8APA - chains M and m of the 42 polymer chains in the assembly; structure by electron microscopy, 3.70 A resolution.

# Chain M (and m)
Molecule: subunit-g
From: Trypanosoma brucei brucei
Notes: chain m of this document is another copy of the same molecule, construct and numbering; everything in this record applies to it too
UniProtKB: C9ZJA0 (C9ZJA0_TRYB9); residue numbers follow UniProt; this construct covers 1-144
Amino-acid sequence (144 residues; numbered 1 to 144; the number before each row is that of its first residue):
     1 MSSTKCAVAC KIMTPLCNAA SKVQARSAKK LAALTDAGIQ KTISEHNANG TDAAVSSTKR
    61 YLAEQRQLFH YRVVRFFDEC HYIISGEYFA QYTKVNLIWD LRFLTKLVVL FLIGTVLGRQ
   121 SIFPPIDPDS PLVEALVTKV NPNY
Not modelled in the structure: 1-15

# How chain M and chain m interact
Contacting residue pairs - 74 pairs, chain M then chain m:
  Ala20(M) - Phe77(m)  hydrophobic
  Val23(M) - Phe77(m)  hydrophobic
  Gln24(M) - Phe77(m)
  Gln24(M) - Asp78(m)  hydrogen bond
  Ser27(M) - His70(m)  hydrogen bond
  Ser27(M) - Val73(m)
  Ser27(M) - Val74(m)
  Ala28(M) - Val74(m)
  Lys30(M) - His70(m)
  Asp36(M) - Gln67(m)  hydrogen bond
  Ile39(M) - Gln67(m)
  His46(M) - Tyr71(m)
  Asn47(M) - Tyr71(m)
  Gly50(M) - Arg75(m)  hydrogen bond (backbone-side chain)
  Thr51(M) - Tyr71(m)  hydrogen bond (backbone-side chain)
  Thr51(M) - Arg75(m)  hydrogen bond (backbone-side chain)
  Asp52(M) - Tyr71(m)
  Asp52(M) - Arg75(m)
  Ala53(M) - Tyr71(m)  hydrogen bond (backbone-side chain)
  Ala54(M) - Gln65(m)  hydrogen bond (backbone-side chain)
  Ala54(M) - Tyr71(m)
  Ala54(M) - Arg72(m)
  Ser57(M) - Tyr61(m)
  Ser57(M) - Glu64(m)  hydrogen bond
  Ser57(M) - Gln65(m)
  Thr58(M) - Tyr61(m)  hydrogen bond
  Thr58(M) - Gln65(m)
  Thr58(M) - Arg72(m)
  Arg60(M) - Glu64(m)  salt bridge
  Tyr61(M) - Ser57(m)
  Tyr61(M) - Thr58(m)  hydrogen bond
  Tyr61(M) - Tyr61(m)  hydrophobic
  Glu64(M) - Ser57(m)  hydrogen bond
  Glu64(M) - Arg60(m)  salt bridge
  Gln65(M) - Ala54(m)  hydrogen bond (side chain-backbone)
  Gln65(M) - Ser57(m)
  Gln65(M) - Thr58(m)
  Gln67(M) - Asp36(m)  hydrogen bond
  Gln67(M) - Ile39(m)
  His70(M) - Ser27(m)  hydrogen bond
  His70(M) - Lys30(m)
  Tyr71(M) - Leu31(m)  hydrophobic
  Tyr71(M) - His46(m)
  Tyr71(M) - Asn47(m)
  Tyr71(M) - Thr51(m)  hydrogen bond (side chain-backbone)
  Tyr71(M) - Asp52(m)
  Tyr71(M) - Ala53(m)  hydrogen bond (side chain-backbone)
  Tyr71(M) - Ala54(m)
  Arg72(M) - Ala54(m)
  Arg72(M) - Thr58(m)
  Val73(M) - Ser27(m)
  Val74(M) - Ser27(m)
  Val74(M) - Ala28(m)
  Arg75(M) - Gly50(m)  hydrogen bond (side chain-backbone)
  Arg75(M) - Thr51(m)  hydrogen bond (side chain-backbone)
  Arg75(M) - Asp52(m)
  Phe77(M) - Ala20(m)  hydrophobic
  Phe77(M) - Val23(m)  hydrophobic
  Phe77(M) - Gln24(m)
  Asp78(M) - Gln24(m)  hydrogen bond
  Arg119(M) - Tyr144(m)  hydrogen bond (backbone-side chain)
  Gln120(M) - Tyr144(m)
  Ser121(M) - Tyr144(m)
  Pro125(M) - Asn143(m)
  Ile126(M) - Asn143(m)  hydrogen bond (backbone-side chain)
  Leu136(M) - Asn143(m)
  Lys139(M) - Pro142(m)
  Pro142(M) - Lys139(m)
  Asn143(M) - Pro125(m)
  Asn143(M) - Ile126(m)  hydrogen bond (side chain-backbone)
  Asn143(M) - Leu136(m)
  Tyr144(M) - Arg119(m)  hydrogen bond (side chain-backbone)
  Tyr144(M) - Gln120(m)
  Tyr144(M) - Ser121(m)
Also at the interface, not in a pair above, chain M (44 interface residues in all): Leu31, Leu34, Ile43, Leu68
Also at the interface, not in a pair above, chain m (44 interface residues in all): Leu34, Ile43, Leu68

# In short
The chain M/chain m interface involves 44 residues from each chain, with 24 hydrogen bonds and 2 salt bridges.
Among the polar pairs are Arg60(M)-Glu64(m), Gln24(M)-Asp78(m) and Ser27(M)-His70(m).
Both chains are subunit-g (Trypanosoma brucei brucei). Entry 8APA (rotational state 1a of the Trypanosoma
brucei mitochondrial ATP synthase dimer) was determined by electron microscopy (same publication as 8AP6,
8AP7, 8AP8, 8AP9, 8APB, 8APC and 7 further entries).
